PDB entry 7RTR | X-ray diffraction, 2.60 A resolution | chains D and E of the 5 polymer chains in the assembly

Chain D:
Name: YLQ-SG3 TCR alpha chain (TRAV12-2)
From: Homo sapiens
Amino-acid sequence (203 residues; row label = number of the first residue in the row; note: 15 numbers in that range are skipped by the numbering (no residue carries them; nothing is unmodelled there)):
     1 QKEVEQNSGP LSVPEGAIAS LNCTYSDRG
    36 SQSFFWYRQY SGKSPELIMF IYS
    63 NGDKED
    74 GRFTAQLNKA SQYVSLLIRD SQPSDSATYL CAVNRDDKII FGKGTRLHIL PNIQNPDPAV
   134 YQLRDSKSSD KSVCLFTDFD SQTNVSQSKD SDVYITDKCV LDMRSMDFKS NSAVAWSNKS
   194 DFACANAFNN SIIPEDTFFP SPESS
Disordered / not traced: 1-2, 215-218
Disulfide bonds: Cys23-Cys104, Cys147-Cys197

Chain E:
Name: YLQ-SG3 TCR beta chain (TRBV7-9)
From: Homo sapiens
Amino-acid sequence (241 residues; row label = number of the first residue in the row; note: 12 numbers in that range are skipped by the numbering (no residue carries them; nothing is unmodelled there)):
     1 DTGVSQNPRH KITKRGQNVT FRCDPISEH
    37 NRLYWYRQTL GQGPEFLTYF QN
    63 EAQLEKSRLL SDRFSAERP
    83 KGSFSTLEIQ RTEQGDSAMY LCASSPDIEQ YFGPGTRLTV TEDLKNVFPP EVAVFEPSEA
   143 EISHTQKATL VCLATGFYPD HVELSWWVNG KEVHSGVCTD PQPLKEQPAL NDSRYALSSR
   203 LRVSATFWQN PRNHFRCQVQ FYGLSENDEW TQDRAKPVTQ IVSAEAWGRA D
Disordered / not traced: 1-2
Disulfide bonds: Cys23-Cys104, Cys154-Cys219

Interface between chain D and chain E:
Contacting residue pairs - 102 pairs, chain D then chain E:
  Ser38(D) with Ile110(E)
  Phe40(D) with Ile110(E), hydrophobic
  Tyr42(D) with Gln112(E), hydrogen bond (side chain-backbone); Phe114(E), hydrophobic
  Gln44(D) with Gln44(E), hydrogen bond
  Ser46(D) with Pro183(E), hydrogen bond (side chain-backbone)
  Gly47(D) with Arg119(E)
  Lys48(D) with Met101(E)
  Ser49(D) with Leu103(E); Gly115(E), hydrogen bond (side chain-backbone)
  Pro50(D) with Pro50(E), hydrophobic; Phe114(E)
  Leu52(D) with Glu111(E)
  Tyr57(D) with Ile110(E)
  Leu103(D) with Gly49(E); Pro50(E)
  Asn107(D) with Ile110(E)
  Asp109(D) with Ile110(E)
  Asp110(D) with Arg38(E), salt bridge; Tyr40(E), hydrogen bond (backbone-side chain); Tyr55(E); Ile110(E)
  Lys111(D) with Tyr40(E); Phe52(E); Glu67(E), salt bridge; Ile110(E)
  Ile112(D) with Tyr42(E), hydrogen bond (backbone-side chain); Ile110(E); Gln112(E)
  Ile113(D) with Phe52(E), hydrophobic
  Phe114(D) with Tyr42(E), hydrophobic; Pro50(E); Gln112(E); Phe114(E), hydrophobic
  Gly115(D) with Gly49(E)
  Lys116(D) with Gly47(E); Gln48(E); Gly49(E), hydrogen bond (backbone-backbone)
  Arg119(D) with Pro183(E)
  Asp130(D) with His146(E), salt bridge; Thr147(E)
  Tyr134(D) with Ser140(E); Ala142(E); Glu143(E); His146(E); Thr147(E)
  Gln135(D) with Ser140(E)
  Leu136(D) with Phe137(E); Glu138(E); Pro139(E), hydrophobic; Ser140(E); Thr151(E); Val153(E), hydrophobic
  Arg137(D) with Phe137(E); Glu138(E), hydrogen bond (backbone-backbone)
  Asp138(D) with Ala135(E); Val136(E); Phe137(E)
  Ser139(D) with Val136(E), hydrogen bond (side chain-backbone); Glu138(E); Glu247(E), hydrogen bond (side chain-backbone)
  Lys144(D) with Phe137(E)
  Ser145(D) with Phe137(E)
  Val146(D) with Phe137(E), hydrophobic; Leu155(E), hydrophobic
  Asp151(D) with Thr147(E); Arg204(E), salt bridge
  Tyr167(D) with Leu186(E), hydrophobic; Glu188(E), hydrogen bond (side chain-backbone)
  Thr169(D) with Asp182(E); Leu186(E); Ser200(E); Arg202(E)
  Asp170(D) with Arg202(E)
  Cys172(D) with Cys180(E), disulfide; Arg202(E), hydrogen bond
  Val173(D) with Cys180(E)
  Leu174(D) with Gly178(E); Val179(E); Cys180(E), hydrophobic; Arg202(E); Arg204(E)
  Asp175(D) with Ser177(E), hydrogen bond (backbone-side chain); Gly178(E), hydrogen bond (backbone-backbone)
  Met176(D) with Ser177(E); Gly178(E); Arg204(E); Val205(E)
  Arg177(D) with His176(E); Ser177(E), hydrogen bond (backbone-side chain)
  Met179(D) with Lys149(E)
  Phe181(D) with Lys149(E); Arg204(E)
  Ser183(D) with Arg204(E), hydrogen bond
  Ser185(D) with Arg202(E), hydrogen bond
  Val187(D) with Ser200(E); Arg202(E)
  Trp189(D) with Leu155(E), hydrophobic; Leu186(E), hydrophobic; Ala198(E), hydrophobic
  Phe211(D) with His146(E)
  Pro213(D) with Ala142(E), hydrophobic
Also at the interface, not in a pair above, chain D (54 interface residues in all): Leu148, Thr150, Ile168, Ala186
Also at the interface, not in a pair above, chain E (55 interface residues in all): Pro116, Thr157, Thr181, Gln184, Lys187, Ser206, Ala248
Disulfides between the chains: Cys172(D)-Cys180(E)

Summary:
54 residues of chain D face 55 of chain E across their interface, with 1 disulfide bond, 17 hydrogen bonds and
4 salt bridges. Polar pairs include Asp110(D)-Arg38(E), Lys111(D)-Glu67(E) and Asp130(D)-His146(E).
Chain D is YLQ-SG3 TCR alpha chain (TRAV12-2) and chain E is YLQ-SG3 TCR beta chain (TRBV7-9), both from Homo
sapiens; the structure, YLQ-SG3 TCR in complex with SARS-CoV-2 Spike-derived peptide S269-277 (YLQPRTFLL)
presented by HLA-A*02:01, was determined by X-ray diffraction together with 7RTD from the same study.
